7F2P - chains d and g of the 18 polymer chains in the assembly; structure by electron microscopy, 3.00 A resolution.

# Chain d (and g)
Name: KHP40 mcp
From: Helicobacter phage KHP40
Notes: chain g of this document is another copy of the same molecule, construct and numbering; everything in this record applies to it too
Reference sequence: I7HFY0 (I7HFY0_9CAUD); numbering as in UniProt (aligned over 1-386)
Chain sequence (386 residues; numbered 1 to 386; the number before each row is that of its first residue):
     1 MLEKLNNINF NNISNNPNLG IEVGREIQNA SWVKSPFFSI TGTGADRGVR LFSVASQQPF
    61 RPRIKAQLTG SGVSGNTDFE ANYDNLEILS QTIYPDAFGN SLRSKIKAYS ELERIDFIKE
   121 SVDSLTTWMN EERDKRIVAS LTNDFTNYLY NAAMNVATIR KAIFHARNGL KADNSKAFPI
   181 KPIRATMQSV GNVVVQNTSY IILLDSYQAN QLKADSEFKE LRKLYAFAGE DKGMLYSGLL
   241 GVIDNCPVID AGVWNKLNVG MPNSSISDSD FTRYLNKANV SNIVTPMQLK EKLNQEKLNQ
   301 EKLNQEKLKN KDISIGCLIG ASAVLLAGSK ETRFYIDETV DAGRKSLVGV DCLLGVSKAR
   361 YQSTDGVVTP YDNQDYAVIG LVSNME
Disordered / not traced: 1-4, 297-311 (chain g: 1-3, 297-309)

# How chain d and chain g interact
Pairs across the interface - 19 pairs, chain d then chain g:
  Pro-17(d) / Ser-90(g)
  Pro-17(d) / Thr-364(g)
  Asn-18(d) / Arg-63(g)  hydrogen bond
  Asn-18(d) / Ile-88(g)
  Asn-18(d) / Thr-364(g)
  Ile-106(d) / Ala-97(g)  hydrophobic
  Ala-108(d) / Leu-353(g)  hydrophobic
  Tyr-109(d) / Ala-97(g)  hydrophobic
  Leu-112(d) / Gln-57(g)
  Leu-112(d) / Gln-58(g)
  Arg-114(d) / Gln-58(g)
  Thr-339(d) / Asp-337(g)  hydrogen bond
  Asp-341(d) / Leu-347(g)
  Ala-342(d) / Tyr-335(g)
  Ala-342(d) / Asp-337(g)
  Ala-342(d) / Leu-347(g)  hydrophobic
  Gly-343(d) / Tyr-335(g)
  Arg-344(d) / Tyr-335(g)
  Arg-344(d) / Asp-351(g)  salt bridge
Also at the interface, not in a pair above, chain d (15 interface residues in all): Gly-20, Lys-107, Glu-111
Also at the interface, not in a pair above, chain g (16 interface residues in all): Arg-61, Pro-95, Arg-333, Ile-336

# Overview
Chain d and chain g form an interface of 15 and 16 residues respectively; the contacts include 2 hydrogen
bonds and 1 salt bridge. Among the polar pairs are Arg-344(d)/Asp-351(g), Asn-18(d)/Arg-63(g) and
Thr-339(d)/Asp-337(g).
Chain d and chain g are both KHP40 mcp (Helicobacter phage KHP40); the structure, The head structure of
Helicobacter pylori bacteriophage KHP40, was determined by electron microscopy together with 7DN2 and 7DOU
from the same study.
